Entry 2P94 (X-ray diffraction, 1.80 A resolution); this record covers chains A and L.

# Chain A
Protein: Factor Xa
Source organism: Homo sapiens
Notes: EC 3.4.21.6
UniProtKB: P00742 (FA10_HUMAN); the construct lacks a stretch of the UniProt sequence and is renumbered around it, so the offset changes along the chain: 16-61 = UniProt 235-280; 62-124 = UniProt 282-344; 125-131 = UniProt 346-352; 132-147 = UniProt 355-370; 4 more segments
Chain sequence (234 residues; numbered 16 to 244 plus 7 insertion-coded residues; 2 numbers in that range are skipped by the numbering (no residue carries them; nothing is unmodelled there); the number before each row is that of its first residue; a row labelled like 131A-131B holds insertion residues (131A, then the next letters in order)):
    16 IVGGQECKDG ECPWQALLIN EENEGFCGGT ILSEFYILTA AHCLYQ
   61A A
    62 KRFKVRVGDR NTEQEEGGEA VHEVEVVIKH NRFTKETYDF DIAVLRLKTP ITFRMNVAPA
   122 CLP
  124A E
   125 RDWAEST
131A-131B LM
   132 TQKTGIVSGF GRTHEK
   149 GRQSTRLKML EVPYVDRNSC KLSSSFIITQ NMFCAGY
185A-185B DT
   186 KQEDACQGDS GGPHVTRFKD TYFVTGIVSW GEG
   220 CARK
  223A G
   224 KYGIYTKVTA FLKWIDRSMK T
UniProt features mapped onto this chain:
  - active site (Charge relay system): His-57, Asp-102, Ser-195
Disulfides: Cys-22/Cys-27, Cys-42/Cys-58, Cys-168/Cys-182, Cys-191/Cys-220
Ligand contacts: 3-chloro-N- (ME4; 3-chloro-N-((1R,2S) -2-(4-(2-oxopyridin-1(2h)-yl)benzamido)cyclohexyl)-1H-indole-6-carboxamide): Lys-96, Glu-97, Thr-98, Tyr-99, Phe-174, Asp-189, Ala-190, Cys-191, Gln-192, Ser-195, Val-213, Ser-214, Trp-215, Gly-216, Gly-218, Cys-220, Gly-226, Ile-227, Tyr-228

# Chain L
Protein: Factor Xa
Source organism: Homo sapiens
Notes: EC 3.4.21.6
UniProtKB: P00742 (FA10_HUMAN); residues 87-138 here correspond to UniProt positions 127-178 (UniProt number = residue number + 40)
Chain sequence (52 residues; numbered 87 to 138; the number before each row is that of its first residue):
    87 KLCSLDNGDC DQFCHEEQNS VVCSCARGYT LADNGKACIP TGPYPCGKQT LE
Disulfides: Cys-89/Cys-100, Cys-96/Cys-109, Cys-111/Cys-124

# Interface between chain A and chain L
Inter-chain disulfides: Cys-122(A)/Cys-132(L)
Residue-residue contacts - 45 pairs, chain A then chain L:
  Asp-24(A) / Leu-137(L)
  Gly-25(A) / Gln-135(L)
  Gly-25(A) / Thr-136(L)  hydrogen bond (backbone-backbone)
  Glu-26(A) / Gln-135(L)  hydrogen bond (backbone-side chain)
  Pro-28(A) / Lys-134(L)
  Pro-28(A) / Thr-136(L)
  Trp-29(A) / Gly-133(L)
  Trp-29(A) / Lys-134(L)
  Trp-29(A) / Gln-135(L)
  Phe-114(A) / Tyr-130(L)
  Arg-115(A) / Tyr-130(L)
  Arg-115(A) / Thr-136(L)
  Met-116(A) / Tyr-130(L)
  Met-116(A) / Thr-136(L)  hydrogen bond
  Asn-117(A) / Thr-136(L)  hydrogen bond (backbone-side chain)
  Ala-119(A) / Thr-136(L)
  Pro-120(A) / Cys-132(L)
  Pro-120(A) / Gly-133(L)  hydrogen bond (backbone-backbone)
  Ala-121(A) / Cys-132(L)
  Ala-121(A) / Gly-133(L)
  Cys-122(A) / Cys-132(L)  disulfide
  Cys-122(A) / Gly-133(L)  hydrogen bond (side chain-backbone)
  Leu-123(A) / Phe-99(L)
  Leu-123(A) / Arg-113(L)
  Pro-124(A) / Phe-99(L)  hydrophobic
  Glu-124A(A) / Phe-99(L)
  Glu-124A(A) / His-101(L)  salt bridge
  Glu-124A(A) / Ser-110(L)
  Trp-127(A) / Asn-93(L)  hydrogen bond
  Trp-127(A) / Gln-98(L)  hydrogen bond (side chain-backbone)
  Trp-127(A) / Phe-99(L)  hydrophobic
  Trp-127(A) / Cys-100(L)
  Thr-131(A) / Asn-93(L)
  Phe-203(A) / Asn-93(L)
  Phe-203(A) / Asp-97(L)
  Lys-204(A) / Cys-96(L)
  Lys-204(A) / Asp-97(L)
  Lys-204(A) / Lys-134(L)
  Asp-205(A) / Gly-133(L)
  Asp-205(A) / Lys-134(L)  hydrogen bond (backbone-side chain)
  Thr-206(A) / Gly-133(L)
  Thr-206(A) / Lys-134(L)  hydrogen bond
  Tyr-207(A) / Gly-133(L)  hydrogen bond (backbone-backbone)
  Tyr-207(A) / Gln-135(L)
  Phe-208(A) / Phe-99(L)  hydrophobic
Also at the interface, not in a pair above, chain L (21 interface residues in all): Asp-92, Ala-112, Tyr-115, Pro-131, Glu-138

# Overview
Chain A and chain L form an interface of 24 and 21 residues respectively, with 1 disulfide bond, 11 hydrogen
bonds and 1 salt bridge. Polar contacts include Glu-124A(A)/His-101(L), Glu-26(A)/Gln-135(L) and
Met-116(A)/Thr-136(L). Ligands of chain A: 3-chloro-N-. From UniProt: 3 active-site residues on chain A.
Chain A is Factor Xa and chain L is Factor Xa, both from Homo sapiens; the structure, Factor xa in complex
with the inhibitor
3-chloro-N-((1R,2S)-2-(4-(2-oxopyridin-1(2H)-yl)benzamido)cyclohexyl)-1H-indole-6-carboxamide, was determined
by X-ray diffraction, deposited together with 2P93 and 2P95.
